Entry 1ZRD (X-ray diffraction, 2.80 A resolution); this record covers chains A and B of the 6 polymer chains in the assembly.

== Chain A (and B) ==
Protein: Catabolite gene activator
Organism: Escherichia coli
Notes: chain B of this document is another copy of the same molecule, construct and numbering; everything in this record applies to it too
Reference sequence: P0ACJ8 (CRP_ECOLI); residues 1-209 here correspond to UniProt positions 2-210 (UniProt number = residue number + 1)
Sequence (209 residues; row label = number of the first residue in the row):
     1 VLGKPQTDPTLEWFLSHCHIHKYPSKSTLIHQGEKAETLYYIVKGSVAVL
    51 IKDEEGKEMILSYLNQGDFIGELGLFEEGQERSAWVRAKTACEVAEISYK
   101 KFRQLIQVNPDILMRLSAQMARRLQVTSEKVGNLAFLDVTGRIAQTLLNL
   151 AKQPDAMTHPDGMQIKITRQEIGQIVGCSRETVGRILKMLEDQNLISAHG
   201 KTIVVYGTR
Not modelled in the structure: 1-7, 208-209
Ligand contacts: adenosine-3',5'-cyclic-monophosphate (CMP): Ile30, Ala36, Val49, Leu61, Ser62, Leu64, Ile70, Gly71, Glu72, Leu73, Gly74, Glu81, Arg82, Ser83, Ala84, Val86, Tyr99, Arg123, Thr127
From the paper describing this entry:
  - binding site for the 17-nt DNA strand: Arg180, Arg185
  - binding site for the 21-nt DNA strand: Glu181, Arg185
  - binding site for the 17-nt DNA strand: Arg180
  - binding site for the 21-nt DNA strand: Glu181

== Interface between chain A and chain B ==
Residue-residue contacts - 48 pairs, chain A then chain B:
  Ile51(A) - Phe136(B)
  Asp53(A) - Phe136(B)
  Lys57(A) - Ala135(B)
  Lys57(A) - Phe136(B)
  Met59(A) - Val131(B)  hydrophobic
  Met59(A) - Phe136(B)  hydrophobic
  Leu61(A) - Ser128(B)
  Leu73(A) - Ala121(B)  hydrophobic
  Leu73(A) - Leu124(B)  hydrophobic
  Leu73(A) - Gln125(B)
  Phe76(A) - Met114(B)
  Phe76(A) - Ser117(B)
  Phe76(A) - Ala118(B)  hydrophobic
  Phe76(A) - Ala121(B)  hydrophobic
  Gln80(A) - Gln125(B)
  Pro110(A) - Pro110(B)  hydrophobic
  Leu113(A) - Leu113(B)  hydrophobic
  Leu113(A) - Met114(B)  hydrophobic
  Leu113(A) - Ser117(B)
  Met114(A) - Phe76(B)  hydrophobic
  Met114(A) - Leu113(B)  hydrophobic
  Ser117(A) - Phe76(B)
  Ser117(A) - Leu113(B)
  Ser117(A) - Ser117(B)  hydrogen bond
  Ser117(A) - Met120(B)
  Ala118(A) - Phe76(B)  hydrophobic
  Ala121(A) - Leu73(B)  hydrophobic
  Ala121(A) - Phe76(B)  hydrophobic
  Ala121(A) - Met120(B)  hydrophobic
  Arg122(A) - Glu77(B)  salt bridge
  Arg122(A) - Gln80(B)
  Arg123(A) - Leu124(B)
  Leu124(A) - Arg123(B)
  Leu124(A) - Thr127(B)
  Gln125(A) - Leu73(B)
  Gln125(A) - Gln80(B)
  Thr127(A) - Leu124(B)
  Thr127(A) - Val131(B)
  Val131(A) - Met59(B)  hydrophobic
  Val131(A) - Leu61(B)  hydrophobic
  Val131(A) - Val131(B)  hydrophobic
  Gly132(A) - Ile51(B)
  Leu134(A) - Val131(B)  hydrophobic
  Ala135(A) - Met59(B)  hydrophobic
  Phe136(A) - Ile51(B)
  Phe136(A) - Lys52(B)
  Phe136(A) - Asp53(B)
  Phe136(A) - Met59(B)  hydrophobic
Also at the interface, not in a pair above, chain A (32 interface residues in all): Lys52, Glu58, Ser83, Ile106, Met120, Ser128, Lys130, Gly177
Also at the interface, not in a pair above, chain B (31 interface residues in all): Lys57, Glu81, Ser83, Ile106, Lys130, Gly132, Leu134

== In short ==
32 residues of chain A face 31 of chain B across their interface, with 1 hydrogen bond and 1 salt bridge.
Polar pairs include Arg122(A)-Glu77(B) and Ser117(A)-Ser117(B). The paper reports a binding site for the 17-nt
DNA strand at Arg180(A) and Arg185(A); a binding site for the 21-nt DNA strand at Glu181(A) and Arg185(A).
Chain A and chain B are both Catabolite gene activator (Escherichia coli); the structure, 4 crystal structures
of CAP-DNA with all base-pair substitutions at position 6, CAP-[6A;17T]ICAP38 DNA, was determined by X-ray
diffraction (same publication as 1ZRC, 1ZRE and 1ZRF).
